6AWC - chains A and N of the 27 polymer chains in the assembly; structure by electron microscopy, 7.90 A resolution (low resolution: residue-level contacts below are approximate; hydrogen-bond / salt-bridge calls are withheld).

[Chain A]
Molecule: 16S rRNA
Organism: Escherichia coli
Sequence (1539 nucleotides; row label = number of the first residue in the row):
     2 AAUUGAAGAG UUUGAUCAUG GCUCAGAUUG AACGCUGGCG GCAGGCCUAA CACAUGCAAG
    62 UCGAACGGUA ACAGGAAGAA GCUUGCUUCU UUGCUGACGA GUGGCGGACG GGUGAGUAAU
   122 GUCUGGGAAA CUGCCUGAUG GAGGGGGAUA ACUACUGGAA ACGGUAGCUA AUACCGCAUA
   182 ACGUCGCAAG ACCAAAGAGG GGGACCUUCG GGCCUCUUGC CAUCGGAUGU GCCCAGAUGG
   242 GAUUAGCUAG UAGGUGGGGU AACGGCUCAC CUAGGCGACG AUCCCUAGCU GGUCUGAGAG
   302 GAUGACCAGC CACACUGGAA CUGAGACACG GUCCAGACUC CUACGGGAGG CAGCAGUGGG
   362 GAAUAUUGCA CAAUGGGCGC AAGCCUGAUG CAGCCAUGCC GCGUGUAUGA AGAAGGCCUU
   422 CGGGUUGUAA AGUACUUUCA GCGGGGAGGA AGGGAGUAAA GUUAAUACCU UUGCUCAUUG
   482 ACGUUACCCG CAGAAGAAGC ACCGGCUAAC UCCGUGCCAG CAGCCGCGGU AAUACGGAGG
   542 GUGCAAGCGU UAAUCGGAAU UACUGGGCGU AAAGCGCACG CAGGCGGUUU GUUAAGUCAG
   602 AUGUGAAAUC CCCGGGCUCA ACCUGGGAAC UGCAUCUGAU ACUGGCAAGC UUGAGUCUCG
   662 UAGAGGGGGG UAGAAUUCCA GGUGUAGCGG UGAAAUGCGU AGAGAUCUGG AGGAAUACCG
   722 GUGGCGAAGG CGGCCCCCUG GACGAAGACU GACGCUCAGG UGCGAAAGCG UGGGGAGCAA
   782 ACAGGAUUAG AUACCCUGGU AGUCCACGCC GUAAACGAUG UCGACUUGGA GGUUGUGCCC
   842 UUGAGGCGUG GCUUCCGGAG CUAACGCGUU AAGUCGACCG CCUGGGGAGU ACGGCCGCAA
   902 GGUUAAAACU CAAAUGAAUU GACGGGGGCC CGCACAAGCG GUGGAGCAUG UGGUUUAAUU
   962 CGAUGCAACG CGAAGAACCU UACCUGGUCU UGACAUCCAC GGAAGUUUUC AGAGAUGAGA
  1022 AUGUGCCUUC GGGAACCGUG AGACAGGUGC UGCAUGGCUG UCGUCAGCUC GUGUUGUGAA
  1082 AUGUUGGGUU AAGUCCCGCA ACGAGCGCAA CCCUUAUCCU UUGUUGCCAG CGGUCCGGCC
  1142 GGGAACUCAA AGGAGACUGC CAGUGAUAAA CUGGAGGAAG GUGGGGAUGA CGUCAAGUCA
  1202 UCAUGGCCCU UACGACCAGG GCUACACACG UGCUACAAUG GCGCAUACAA AGAGAAGCGA
  1262 CCUCGCGAGA GCAAGCGGAC CUCAUAAAGU GCGUCGUAGU CCGGAUUGGA GUCUGCAACU
  1322 CGACUCCAUG AAGUCGGAAU CGCUAGUAAU CGUGGAUCAG AAUGCCACGG UGAAUACGUU
  1382 CCCGGGCCUU GUACACACCG CCCGUCACAC CAUGGGAGUG GGUUGCAAAA GAAGUAGGUA
  1442 GCUUAACCUU CGGGAGGGCG CUUACCACUU UGUGAUUCAU GACUGGGGUG AAGUCGUAAC
  1502 AAGGUAACCG UAGGGGAACC UGCGGUUGGA UCACCUCCU
Not modelled in the structure: 1400-1495

[Chain N]
Protein: 30S ribosomal protein S11
Organism: Escherichia coli
UniProtKB: B7MCR3 (RS11_ECO45); residues 12-127 here correspond to UniProt positions 13-128 (UniProt number = residue number + 1)
Sequence (116 residues; each row starts with the number of its first residue):
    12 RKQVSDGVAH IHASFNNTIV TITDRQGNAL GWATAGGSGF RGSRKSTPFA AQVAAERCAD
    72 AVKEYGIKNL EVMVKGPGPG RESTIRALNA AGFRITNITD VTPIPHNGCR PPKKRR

[Chain A / chain N interface]
Contacting residue pairs - 50 pairs, chain A then chain N:
  G674(A) - His117(N)
  A675(A) - Ile115(N)
  A675(A) - Pro116(N)
  A675(A) - His117(N)
  A675(A) - Gly119(N)
  G683(A) - Gly38(N)
  G683(A) - Asn39(N)
  U684(A) - Ala40(N)
  U686(A) - Trp43(N)
  G688(A) - Thr45(N)
  G688(A) - Gly48(N)
  C689(A) - Thr45(N)
  C689(A) - Gly47(N)
  C689(A) - Gly48(N)
  G690(A) - Asn28(N)
  G690(A) - Lys56(N)
  G691(A) - Asn27(N)
  G691(A) - Lys56(N)
  U692(A) - Asn27(N)
  U692(A) - Lys56(N)
  G693(A) - Arg126(N)
  A694(A) - Gly53(N)
  A694(A) - Ser54(N)
  G705(A) - Trp43(N)
  U707(A) - Thr34(N)
  U707(A) - Gly38(N)
  U707(A) - Lys86(N)
  C708(A) - Gln37(N)
  C708(A) - Gly38(N)
  A715(A) - Gly119(N)
  A715(A) - Cys120(N)
  A716(A) - Asn118(N)
  A716(A) - Gly119(N)
  U717(A) - His117(N)
  U717(A) - Asn118(N)
  A718(A) - Ile115(N)
  A718(A) - Pro116(N)
  A718(A) - His117(N)
  A718(A) - Asn118(N)
  A777(A) - Cys120(N)
  G778(A) - Arg121(N)
  C779(A) - Lys124(N)
  A780(A) - Lys124(N)
  C796(A) - Lys124(N)
  C797(A) - Lys125(N)
  U1506(A) - Arg127(N)
  U1522(A) - Arg127(N)
  G1523(A) - Lys124(N)
  G1523(A) - Arg127(N)
  C1524(A) - Arg121(N)
Interface residues without a listed pair, chain A (32 interface residues in all): A676, A687, A706
Interface residues without a listed pair, chain N (29 interface residues in all): His21, Ile30, Thr32

[Summary]
32 residues of chain A face 29 of chain N across their interface.
Here chain A is 16S rRNA and chain N is 30S ribosomal protein S11, both from Escherichia coli. Entry 6AWC
(Structure of 30S ribosomal subunit and RNA polymerase complex in rotated state) was determined by electron
microscopy (same publication as 6AWB and 6AWD).
